PDB entry 3QT2 | X-ray diffraction, 2.55 A resolution | chains A and C of the 3 polymer chains in the assembly

[Chain A]
Protein: Interleukin-5 receptor subunit alpha
Source organism: Homo sapiens
UniProtKB: Q01344 (IL5RA_HUMAN); residues 0-315 here correspond to UniProt positions 20-335 (UniProt number = residue number + 20)
Chain sequence (317 residues; each row starts with the number of its first residue; numbers below 1 keep their minus sign (Met-1 is residue -1)):
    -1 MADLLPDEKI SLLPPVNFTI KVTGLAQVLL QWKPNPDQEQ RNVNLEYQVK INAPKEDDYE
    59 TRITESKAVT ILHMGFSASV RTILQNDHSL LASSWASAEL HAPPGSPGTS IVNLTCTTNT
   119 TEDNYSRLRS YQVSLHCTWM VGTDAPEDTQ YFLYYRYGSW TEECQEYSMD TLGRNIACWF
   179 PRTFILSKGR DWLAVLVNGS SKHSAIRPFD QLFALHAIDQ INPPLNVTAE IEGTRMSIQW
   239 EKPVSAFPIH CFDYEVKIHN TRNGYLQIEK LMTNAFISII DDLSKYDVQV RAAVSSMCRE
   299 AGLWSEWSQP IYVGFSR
Not modelled in the structure: -1 to 6, 314-315
Differences from the reference sequence: expression tag (-1); engineered mutation Ala66 (Cys86 in Q01344), Met72 (Lys92 in Q01344), Met138 (Leu158 in Q01344), Met167 (Lys187 in Q01344), Met234 (Leu254 in Q01344)
Disulfide bonds: Cys114-Cys135, Cys162-Cys176, Cys249-Cys296
Small-molecule neighbours:
  - beta-D-glucopyranose (BGC), molecule 1: Lys48, Asn50, Ser77, Trp93, Ser95
  - beta-D-glucopyranose (BGC), molecule 2: Tyr152, Leu194, Asn196
Curated features (UniProtKB/Swiss-Prot):
  - motif: Trp302 to Ser306 (WSXWS motif)
  - glycosylation (N-linked (GlcNAc...) asparagine): Asn15, Asn111, Asn196, Asn224

[Chain C]
Protein: Interleukin-5
Source organism: Homo sapiens
UniProtKB: P05113 (IL5_HUMAN); residues 0-115 here correspond to UniProt positions 19-134 (UniProt number = residue number + 19)
Chain sequence (117 residues; row label = number of the first residue in the row; numbers below 1 keep their minus sign (Met-1 is residue -1)):
    -1 MAIPTEIPTS ALVKETLALL STHRTLLIAN ETLRIPVPVH KNHQLCTEEI FQGIGTLESQ
    59 TVQGGTVERL FKNLSLIKKY IDGQKKKCGE ERRRVNQFLD YLQEFLGVMN TEWIIES
Not modelled in the structure: -1 to 2, 113-115
Differences from the reference sequence: expression tag (-1)
Curated features (UniProtKB/Swiss-Prot):
  - site: Asn71 (Not glycosylated)
  - glycosylation: Thr3 (O-linked (GalNAc...) threonine), Asn28 (N-linked (GlcNAc...) asparagine)

[How chain A and chain C interact]
Pairs across the interface (30):
  Glu44(A) - Arg90(C)  salt bridge
  Glu54(A) - Arg92(C)
  Asp55(A) - Arg91(C)  salt bridge
  Asp55(A) - Arg92(C)  salt bridge
  Asp55(A) - Gln95(C)  hydrogen bond
  Asp56(A) - Arg92(C)  salt bridge
  Tyr57(A) - Glu89(C)
  Tyr57(A) - Arg90(C)
  Tyr57(A) - Arg91(C)
  Glu58(A) - Glu89(C)
  Glu58(A) - Arg90(C)  salt bridge
  Thr59(A) - Glu88(C)  hydrogen bond (side chain-backbone)
  Arg60(A) - Gly87(C)
  Arg60(A) - Glu88(C)  hydrogen bond (backbone-backbone)
  Ile61(A) - Glu88(C)
  Ser64(A) - Glu89(C)  hydrogen bond
  Lys186(A) - Glu110(C)  salt bridge
  Arg188(A) - Glu102(C)
  Arg188(A) - Gly105(C)
  Arg188(A) - Val106(C)
  Arg188(A) - Thr109(C)
  Pro246(A) - Thr109(C)
  His248(A) - Asn108(C)  hydrogen bond (side chain-backbone)
  Cys249(A) - Thr109(C)
  Met295(A) - Gly105(C)
  Met295(A) - Asn108(C)  hydrogen bond (backbone-side chain)
  Cys296(A) - Gly105(C)
  Cys296(A) - Asn108(C)  hydrogen bond
  Cys296(A) - Thr109(C)
  Glu298(A) - Gln101(C)
Other interface residues (no listed pair), chain A (21 interface residues in all): Lys65, Gln83, Phe245

[In short]
21 residues of chain A and 14 residues of chain C are in contact; the contacts include 7 hydrogen bonds and 6
salt bridges. Polar contacts include Glu44(A)-Arg90(C), Asp55(A)-Arg91(C) and Asp55(A)-Arg92(C). Bound to
chain A: beta-D-glucopyranose.
Chain A is Interleukin-5 receptor subunit alpha and chain C is Interleukin-5, both from Homo sapiens; the
structure, Structure of a cytokine ligand-receptor complex, was determined by X-ray diffraction.
